Entry 6JE7 (X-ray diffraction, 3.90 A resolution); this record covers chain A.

== Chain A ==
Name: Serum albumin
From: Homo sapiens
UniProt: P02768 (ALBU_HUMAN); residues 2-584 here correspond to UniProt positions 26-608 (UniProt number = residue number + 24)
Sequence (583 residues; each row starts with the number of its first residue):
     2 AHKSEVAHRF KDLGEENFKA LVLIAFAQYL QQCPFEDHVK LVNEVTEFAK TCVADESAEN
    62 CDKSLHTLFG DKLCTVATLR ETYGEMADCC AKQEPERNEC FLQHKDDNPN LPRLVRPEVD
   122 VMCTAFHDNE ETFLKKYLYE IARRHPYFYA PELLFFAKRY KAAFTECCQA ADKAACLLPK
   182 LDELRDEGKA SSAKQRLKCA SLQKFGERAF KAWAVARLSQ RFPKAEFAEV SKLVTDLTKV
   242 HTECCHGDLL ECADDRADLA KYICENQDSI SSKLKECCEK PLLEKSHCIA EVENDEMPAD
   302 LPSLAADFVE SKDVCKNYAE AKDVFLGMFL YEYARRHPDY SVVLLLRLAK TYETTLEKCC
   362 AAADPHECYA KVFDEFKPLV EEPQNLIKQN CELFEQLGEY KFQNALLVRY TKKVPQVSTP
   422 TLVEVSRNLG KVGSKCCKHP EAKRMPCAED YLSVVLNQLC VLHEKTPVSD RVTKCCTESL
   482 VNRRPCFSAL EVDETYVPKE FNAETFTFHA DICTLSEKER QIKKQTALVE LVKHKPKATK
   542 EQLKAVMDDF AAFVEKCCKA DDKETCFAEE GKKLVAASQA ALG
Disulfide bonds: Cys53-Cys62, Cys75-Cys91, Cys90-Cys101, Cys124-Cys169, Cys168-Cys177, Cys200-Cys246, Cys245-Cys253, Cys265-Cys279, Cys278-Cys289, Cys316-Cys361, Cys360-Cys369, Cys392-Cys438, Cys437-Cys448, Cys461-Cys477, Cys476-Cys487, Cys514-Cys559, Cys558-Cys567
UniProt features mapped onto this chain:
  - binding site (Cu cation): His3
  - binding site (Ca(2+)): Glu6, Asp13, Glu244, Asp249, Glu252, Asp255, Asp259
  - binding site (Zn(2+)): His67, His247, Asp249
  - binding site ((4Z,15Z)-bilirubin IXalpha): Lys240
  - site: Lys4 (Not glycated), Lys20 (Not glycated), Lys41 (Not glycated), Lys64 (Not glycated), Lys73 (Not glycated), Lys93 (Not glycated), Lys106 (Not glycated), Lys136 (Not glycated), Lys159 (Not glycated), Lys174 (Not glycated), Lys181 (Not glycated), Lys190 (Not glycated), Lys195 (Not glycated), Lys199 (Aspirin-acetylated lysine), Lys205 (Not glycated), Lys212 (Not glycated), Lys240 (Not glycated), Lys262 (Not glycated), Lys274 (Not glycated), Lys286 (Not glycated) and 18 more in UniProt
  - modified residue: Ser5 (Phosphoserine), Ser58 (Phosphoserine), Ser65 (Phosphoserine), Thr83 (Phosphothreonine), Lys205 (N6-succinyllysine), Ser273 (Phosphoserine), Ser419 (Phosphoserine), Thr420 (Phosphothreonine), Thr422 (Phosphothreonine), Lys436 (N6-succinyllysine), Ser489 (Phosphoserine), Lys519 (N6-succinyllysine), Lys534 (N6-methyllysine), Lys564 (N6-succinyllysine)
  - glycosylation: Lys12 (N-linked (Glc) (glycation) lysine), Lys51 (N-linked (Glc) (glycation) lysine), Lys137 (N-linked (Glc) (glycation) lysine), Lys162 (N-linked (Glc) (glycation) lysine), Lys199 (N-linked (Glc) (glycation) lysine), Lys225 (N-linked (Glc) (glycation) lysine), Lys233 (N-linked (Glc) (glycation) lysine), Lys276 (N-linked (Glc) (glycation) lysine), Lys281 (N-linked (Glc) (glycation) lysine), Lys313 (N-linked (Glc) (glycation) lysine), Lys317 (N-linked (Glc) (glycation) lysine), Asn318 (N-linked (GlcNAc...) asparagine), Lys323 (N-linked (Glc) (glycation) lysine), Lys351 (N-linked (Glc) (glycation) lysine), Lys378 (N-linked (Glc) (glycation) lysine), Lys413 (N-linked (Glc) (glycation) lysine), Lys439 (N-linked (Glc) (glycation) lysine), Lys444 (N-linked (Glc) (glycation) lysine), Asp494 (N-linked (GlcNAc...) asparagine), Lys525 (N-linked (Glc) (glycation) lysine) and 4 more in UniProt

== In short ==
Curated annotation (UniProt) lists Cu cation-binding residue His3, 7 Ca2+-binding residues, 3 Zn2+-binding
residues and (4Z,15Z)-bilirubin IXalpha-binding residue Lys240.
Chain A is Serum albumin (Homo sapiens); the structure, Crystal structure of human serum albumin crystallized
by ammonium sulfate, was determined by X-ray diffraction, deposited together with 5ZZE, 6A10 and 5ZXW.
